3MYL - chain X; structure by X-ray diffraction, 2.00 A resolution.

[Chain X]
Protein: Myosin-2 heavy chain
From: Dictyostelium discoideum
UniProt: P08799 (MYS2_DICDI); numbering as in UniProt; present here: 2-620, 624-759
Sequence (762 residues; row label = number of the first residue in the row; note: 1 number in that range is skipped by the numbering (no residue carries it; nothing is unmodelled there)):
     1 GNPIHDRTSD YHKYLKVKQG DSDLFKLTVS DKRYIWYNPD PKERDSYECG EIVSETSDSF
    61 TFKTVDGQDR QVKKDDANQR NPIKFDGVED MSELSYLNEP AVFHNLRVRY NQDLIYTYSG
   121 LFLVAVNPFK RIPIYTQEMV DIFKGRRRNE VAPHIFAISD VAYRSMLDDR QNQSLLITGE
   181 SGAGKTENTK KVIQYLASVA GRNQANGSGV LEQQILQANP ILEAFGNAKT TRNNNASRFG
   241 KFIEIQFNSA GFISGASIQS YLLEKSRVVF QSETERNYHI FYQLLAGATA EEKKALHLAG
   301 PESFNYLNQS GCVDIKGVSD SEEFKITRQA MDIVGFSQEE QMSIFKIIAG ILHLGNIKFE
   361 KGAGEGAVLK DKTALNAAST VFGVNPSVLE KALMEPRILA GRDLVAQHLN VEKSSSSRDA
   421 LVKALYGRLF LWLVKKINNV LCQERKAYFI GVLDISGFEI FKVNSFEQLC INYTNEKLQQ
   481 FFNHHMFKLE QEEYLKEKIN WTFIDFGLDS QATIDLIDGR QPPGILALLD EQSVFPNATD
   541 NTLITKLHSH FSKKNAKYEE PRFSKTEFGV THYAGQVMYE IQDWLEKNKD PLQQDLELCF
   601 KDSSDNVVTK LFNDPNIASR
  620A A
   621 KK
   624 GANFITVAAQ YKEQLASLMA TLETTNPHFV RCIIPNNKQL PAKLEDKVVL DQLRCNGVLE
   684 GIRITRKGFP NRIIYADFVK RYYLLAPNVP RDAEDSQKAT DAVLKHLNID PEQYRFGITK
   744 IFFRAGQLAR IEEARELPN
Disordered / not traced: 1, 203-208, 503-506, 620A, 624-626, 760-762
Sequence notes: expression tag (1, 760-762); engineered mutation Ala236 (Ser in P08799)
Ion coordination: Mg2+: Thr186, Ser237 (together with pyrophosphate)
Small-molecule neighbours: pyrophosphate (POP): Glu180, Ser181, Gly182, Ala183, Gly184, Lys185, Thr186, Asn233, Asn235, Ala236, Ser237
UniProt features mapped onto this chain:
  - region (Actin-binding): Leu638 to Asn660, Arg738 to Ala752
  - binding site (ATP): Gly179 to Thr186
  - modified residue: Lys130 (N6,N6-dimethyllysine)
What the authors report for this chain:
  - binding site for pyrophosphate: Ala236, Ser237, Arg238
  - conformationally variable residues (order/disorder transition): Trp501, Phe503 to Phe506
  - mutagenesis - S236A (3.4-fold): decreased catalytic activity on ATP
  - mutagenesis - S236A (0.3 uM-1 s-1): decreased binding to ATP binding to acto-S236A

[Summary]
Bound to chain X: pyrophosphate. Thr186 and Ser237 form the Mg2+ site. Curated annotation (UniProt) lists 8
ATP-binding residues. The paper reports a binding site for pyrophosphate at Ala236, Ser237 and Arg238; S236A
reduces catalytic activity on ATP.
Chain X is Myosin-2 heavy chain (Dictyostelium discoideum); the structure, Insights into the Importance of
Hydrogen Bonding in the Gamma-Phosphate Binding Pocket of Myosin: Structural and ..., was determined by X-ray
diffraction, deposited together with 3MYH and 3MYK.
